Entry 8EGB (electron microscopy, 3.80 A resolution); this record covers chains G and I of the 8 polymer chains in the assembly.

== Chain G ==
Name: DNA-directed RNA polymerase subunit alpha
Source organism: Escherichia coli
Notes: EC 2.7.7.6
UniProt: P0A7Z6 (RPOA_ECO57); residue numbers follow UniProt; this construct covers 1-234
Chain sequence (239 residues; each row starts with the number of its first residue):
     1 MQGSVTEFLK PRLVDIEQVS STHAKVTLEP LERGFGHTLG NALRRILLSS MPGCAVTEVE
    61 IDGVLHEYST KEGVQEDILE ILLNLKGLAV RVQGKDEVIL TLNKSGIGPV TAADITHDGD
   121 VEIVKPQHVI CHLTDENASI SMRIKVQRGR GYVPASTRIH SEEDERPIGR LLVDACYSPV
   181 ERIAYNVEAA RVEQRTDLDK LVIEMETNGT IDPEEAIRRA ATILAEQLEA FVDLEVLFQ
Unresolved in the structure: 1-4, 159-166, 233-239
Sequence notes: expression tag (235-239)

== Chain I ==
Name: DNA-directed RNA polymerase subunit beta
Source organism: Escherichia coli
Notes: EC 2.7.7.6
UniProt: P0A8V4 (RPOB_ECO57); numbering as in UniProt (aligned over 1-1342)
Chain sequence (1342 residues; row label = number of the first residue in the row):
     1 MVYSYTEKKR IRKDFGKRPQ VLDVPYLLSI QLDSFQKFIE QDPEGQYGLE AAFRSVFPIQ
    61 SYSGNSELQY VSYRLGEPVF DVQECQIRGV TYSAPLRVKL RLVIYEREAP EGTVKDIKEQ
   121 EVYMGEIPLM TDNGTFVING TERVIVSQLH RSPGVFFDSD KGKTHSSGKV LYNARIIPYR
   181 GSWLDFEFDP KDNLFVRIDR RRKLPATIIL RALNYTTEQI LDLFFEKVIF EIRDNKLQME
   241 LVPERLRGET ASFDIEANGK VYVEKGRRIT ARHIRQLEKD DVKLIEVPVE YIAGKVVAKD
   301 YIDESTGELI CAANMELSLD LLAKLSQSGH KRIETLFTND LDHGPYISET LRVDPTNDRL
   361 SALVEIYRMM RPGEPPTREA AESLFENLFF SEDRYDLSAV GRMKFNRSLL REEIEGSGIL
   421 SKDDIIDVMK KLIDIRNGKG EVDDIDHLGN RRIRSVGEMA ENQFRVGLVR VERAVKERLS
   481 LGDLDTLMPQ DMINAKPISA AVKEFFGSSQ LSQFMDQNNP LSEITHKRRI SALGPGGLTR
   541 ERAGFEVRDV HPTHYGRVCP IETPEGPNIG LINSLSVYAQ TNEYGFLETP YRKVTDGVVT
   601 DEIHYLSAIE EGNYVIAQAN SNLDEEGHFV EDLVTCRSKG ESSLFSRDQV DYMDVSTQQV
   661 VSVGASLIPF LEHDDANRAL MGANMQRQAV PTLRADKPLV GTGMERAVAV DSGVTAVAKR
   721 GGVVQYVDAS RIVIKVNEDE MYPGEAGIDI YNLTKYTRSN QNTCINQMPC VSLGEPVERG
   781 DVLADGPSTD LGELALGQNM RVAFMPWNGY NFEDSILVSE RVVQEDRFTT IHIQELACVS
   841 RDTKLGPEEI TADIPNVGEA ALSKLDESGI VYIGAEVTGG DILVGKVTPK GETQLTPEEK
   901 LLRAIFGEKA SDVKDSSLRV PNGVSGTVID VQVFTRDGVE KDKRALEIEE MQLKQAKKDL
   961 SEELQILEAG LFSRIRAVLV AGGVEAEKLD KLPRDRWLEL GLTDEEKQNQ LEQLAEQYDE
  1021 LKHEFEKKLE AKRRKITQGD DLAPGVLKIV KVYLAVKRRI QPGDKMAGRH GNKGVISKIN
  1081 PIEDMPYDEN GTPVDIVLNP LGVPSRMNIG QILETHLGMA AKGIGDKINA MLKQQQEVAK
  1141 LREFIQRAYD LGADVRQKVD LSTFSDEEVM RLAENLRKGM PIATPVFDGA KEAEIKELLK
  1201 LGDLPTSGQI RLYDGRTGEQ FERPVTVGYM YMLKLNHLVD DKMHARSTGS YSLVTQQPLG
  1261 GKAQFGGQRF GEMEVWALEA YGAAYTLQEM LTVKSDDVNG RTKMYKNIVD GNHQMEPGMP
  1321 ESFNVLLKEI RSLGINIELE DE
Unresolved in the structure: 1
Ligand contacts:
  - chapso (1N7), molecule 1: Q46, Y47, Y179, S398, A399, V400, R452, E458, E461, E583, Y584
  - chapso (1N7), molecule 2: Q725, Y726, E962, Q965, I966, A969
Swiss-Prot annotation at these positions:
  - modified residue (N6-acetyllysine): K1022, K1200

== Interface between chain G and chain I ==
Contacting residue pairs - 72 pairs, chain G then chain I:
  N41(G) - G1215(I)
  N41(G) - R1216(I)  hydrogen bond (side chain-backbone)
  N41(G) - T1217(I)  hydrogen bond (side chain-backbone)
  N41(G) - G1218(I)
  R44(G) - E1083(I)  hydrogen bond (side chain-backbone)
  R44(G) - Y1087(I)
  R44(G) - G1091(I)
  R44(G) - P1093(I)
  R45(G) - E1083(I)
  R45(G) - D1084(I)  salt bridge
  R45(G) - G1215(I)  hydrogen bond (side chain-backbone)
  R45(G) - R1216(I)
  L48(G) - E1083(I)
  S49(G) - E1083(I)
  L65(G) - I873(I)
  H66(G) - G874(I)
  H66(G) - T927(I)
  H66(G) - V928(I)
  H66(G) - I929(I)  hydrogen bond (side chain-backbone)
  Y68(G) - Y756(I)
  Y68(G) - I831(I)  hydrophobic
  Y68(G) - T927(I)
  Y68(G) - I929(I)  hydrophobic
  Y68(G) - A1055(I)  hydrogen bond (side chain-backbone)
  Y68(G) - K1057(I)
  T70(G) - A729(I)
  T70(G) - S730(I)
  T70(G) - K755(I)
  E72(G) - K958(I)  salt bridge
  G73(G) - Y726(I)
  G73(G) - D728(I)
  V74(G) - D728(I)
  V74(G) - A729(I)  hydrogen bond (backbone-backbone)
  Q75(G) - V727(I)
  Q75(G) - D728(I)
  Q75(G) - A729(I)  hydrogen bond (backbone-backbone)
  Q75(G) - P769(I)  hydrogen bond (side chain-backbone)
  E76(G) - A729(I)
  D77(G) - A729(I)
  D77(G) - K755(I)  salt bridge
  D77(G) - Y756(I)
  D77(G) - N766(I)  hydrogen bond
  D77(G) - M768(I)
  L79(G) - L693(I)  hydrophobic
  L79(G) - I831(I)  hydrophobic
  L79(G) - K1057(I)
  E80(G) - M768(I)
  L83(G) - R694(I)
  K86(G) - Q824(I)
  K86(G) - D826(I)  salt bridge
  T134(G) - Y726(I)
  T134(G) - V727(I)
  T134(G) - D728(I)
  T134(G) - L773(I)
  Y152(G) - E820(I)
  Y152(G) - Q824(I)
  S156(G) - R1059(I)
  I168(G) - I873(I)
  I168(G) - G874(I)
  R170(G) - E876(I)
  L172(G) - E876(I)
  D174(G) - D826(I)
  E181(G) - R821(I)
  R182(G) - N1090(I)  hydrogen bond (side chain-backbone)
  R182(G) - G1091(I)
  R182(G) - T1092(I)
  I183(G) - G1091(I)
  A184(G) - N1090(I)
  A184(G) - G1091(I)
  Y185(G) - Y1087(I)  hydrogen bond
  Y185(G) - G1218(I)
  N186(G) - E1089(I)
Interface residues without a listed pair, chain G (36 interface residues in all): E67, S69, D135, C176
Interface residues without a listed pair, chain I (45 interface residues in all): V771, V823, Y872, A875, I1082

== Summary ==
Chain G and chain I form an interface of 36 and 45 residues respectively, with 12 hydrogen bonds and 4 salt
bridges. Among the polar pairs are R45(G)-D1084(I), E72(G)-K958(I) and D77(G)-K755(I). Bound to chain I:
chapso.
Here chain G is DNA-directed RNA polymerase subunit alpha and chain I is DNA-directed RNA polymerase subunit
beta, both from Escherichia coli. Entry 8EGB (Cryo-EM structure of consensus elemental paused elongation
complex with an unfolded TL) was determined by electron microscopy (same publication as 8EG7, 8EG8, 8EH8,
8EH9, 8EHA, 8EHF and 8EHI).
